9HTA - chain A; structure by X-ray diffraction, 2.17 A resolution.

== Chain A ==
Protein: Dispersin
From: Terribacillus saccharophilus
Chain sequence (324 residues; numbered 1 to 324; the number before each row is that of its first residue):
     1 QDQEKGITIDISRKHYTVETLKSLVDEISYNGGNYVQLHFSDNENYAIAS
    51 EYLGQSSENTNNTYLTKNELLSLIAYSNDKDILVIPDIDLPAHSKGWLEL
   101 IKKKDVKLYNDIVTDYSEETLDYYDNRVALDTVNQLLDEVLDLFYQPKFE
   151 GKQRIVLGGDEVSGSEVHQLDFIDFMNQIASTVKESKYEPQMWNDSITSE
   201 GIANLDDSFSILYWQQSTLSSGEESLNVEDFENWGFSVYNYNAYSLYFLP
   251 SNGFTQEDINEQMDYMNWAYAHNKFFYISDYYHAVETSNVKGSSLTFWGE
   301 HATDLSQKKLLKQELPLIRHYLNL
Not modelled in the structure: 1
Small-molecule neighbours: NAG-thiazoline (NGT; 3ar,5r,6s,7r,7ar-5-hydroxymethyl-2-methyl-5,6,7,7a-tetrahydro-3ah-pyrano[3,2-d]thiazole-6,7-diol): R13, D42, H93, D160, E161, W193, W214, Y247, L249, W298, E300

== Summary ==
Chain A binds NAG-thiazoline.
Chain A is Dispersin (Terribacillus saccharophilus); the structure, Dispersin from Terribacillus
saccharophilus Dispts2 in complex with NAG-thiazoline, was determined by X-ray diffraction (same publication
as 8QAK, 8QB6 and 8QCE).
